PDB entry 9ERL | electron microscopy, 3.00 A resolution | chains B and G of the 6 polymer chains in the assembly

Chain B:
Name: Na(+)-translocating ferredoxin:NAD(+) oxidoreductase complex subunit B
Organism: Acetobacterium woodii DSM 1030
Notes: EC 7.2.1.2
UniProt: H6LC27 (RNFB_ACEWD); residues 1-333 here = UniProt positions 1-333
Chain sequence (333 residues; numbered 1 to 333; the number before each row is that of its first residue):
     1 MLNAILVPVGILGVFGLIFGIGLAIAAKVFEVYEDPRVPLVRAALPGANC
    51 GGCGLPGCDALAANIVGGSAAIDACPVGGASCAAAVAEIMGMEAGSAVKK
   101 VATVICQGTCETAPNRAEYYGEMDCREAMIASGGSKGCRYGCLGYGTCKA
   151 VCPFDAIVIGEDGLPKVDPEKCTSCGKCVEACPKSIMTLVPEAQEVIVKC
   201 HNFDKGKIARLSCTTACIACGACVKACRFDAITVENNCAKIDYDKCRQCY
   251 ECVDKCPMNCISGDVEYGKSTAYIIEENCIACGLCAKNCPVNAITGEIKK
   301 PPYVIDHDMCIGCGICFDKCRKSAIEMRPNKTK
Metal / ion sites: 4Fe-4S cluster Fe site 1: C50, C53, C58, C75; 4Fe-4S cluster Fe site 2: C106, C138, C200, C213; 4Fe-4S cluster Fe site 3: C125, C142, C148, C182; 4Fe-4S cluster Fe site 4: C152, C172, C175, C178; 4Fe-4S cluster Fe site 5: C217, C220, C223, C256; 4Fe-4S cluster Fe site 6: C227, C246, C252; 4Fe-4S cluster Fe site 7: C279, C282, C285, C320; 4Fe-4S cluster Fe site 8: C289, C310, C313, C316
Ligand contacts:
  - 4Fe-4S cluster (SF4), molecule 1: P46, G47, N49, C50, G51, G52, C53, C58, L61, C75, V77
  - 4Fe-4S cluster (SF4), molecule 2: A102, C152, P153, F154, A156, I157, V167, K171, C172, T173, C175, K177, C178
  - 4Fe-4S cluster (SF4), molecule 3: C106, Q107, G108, A113, K136, C138, Y140, G141, K199, C200, H201, N202, C213, T215, A216
  - 4Fe-4S cluster (SF4), molecule 4: C125, C142, L143, G144, Y145, G146, T147, C148, P165, C182, P183, K184, I186, M187
  - 4Fe-4S cluster (SF4), molecule 5: V196, C227, F229, A231, I232, I241, C246, R247, Q248, C249, Y250, E251, C252
  - 4Fe-4S cluster (SF4), molecule 6: C217, I218, A219, C220, G221, A222, C223, V234, A239, C256, P257, C260, I261
  - 4Fe-4S cluster (SF4), molecule 7: T271, C289, P290, V291, I294, C310, G312, C313, G314, I315, C316, M327
  - 4Fe-4S cluster (SF4), molecule 8: I274, C279, C282, G283, L284, C285, Y303, C320, R321, A324, I325
Curated features (UniProtKB/Swiss-Prot):
  - region: M1 to A27 (Hydrophobic)
  - binding site ([4Fe-4S] cluster): C50, C53, C58, C75, C138, C142, C148, C152, C172, C175, C178, C182, C217, C220, C223, C227, C246, C249, C252, C256 and 8 more in UniProt

Chain G:
Name: Na(+)-translocating ferredoxin:NAD(+) oxidoreductase complex subunit G
Organism: Acetobacterium woodii DSM 1030
Notes: EC 7.2.1.2
UniProt: H6LC30 (RNFG_ACEWD); numbering as in UniProt (aligned over 1-207)
Chain sequence (207 residues; each row starts with the number of its first residue):
     1 METKEKVQIDWKVVFKLGLILFVISAVAACALALTNYVTAGTIEEMNVQT
    51 NTVARQEVLPKAADFEAVPAKDVEKIASEIGMEKPEELLEVYIGKSNGEV
   101 VGYTVKTGPTSGYAGEVQVLTGISADGVITGITIIKSNETPGLGAKASGV
   151 WNDQFTGKSAKEELVVVKGTTKEGSNEIQAITGSTITSKAVTSGVNMSIQ
   201 VYQNLSK
Covalently attached groups: flavin mononucleotide (FMN) linked to T185
Ligand contacts: FMN (flavin mononucleotide): Y113, E139, T140, L143, G144, K168, G183, S184, I186, T187
Curated features (UniProtKB/Swiss-Prot):
  - modified residue: T185 (FMN phosphoryl threonine)
Reported in the primary citation:
  - mutagenesis - Y113A, T185A: abolished growth
  - mutagenesis - Y113A, T185A: abolished catalytic activity

Chain B / chain G interface:
Residue-residue contacts - 14 pairs, chain B then chain G:
  A4(B) - A33(G)
  A4(B) - Y37(G)
  I5(B) - A33(G)  hydrophobic
  I5(B) - L34(G)  hydrophobic
  P8(B) - A29(G)
  V9(B) - A26(G)
  V9(B) - A29(G)  hydrophobic
  L12(B) - S25(G)
  G13(B) - F22(G)
  G13(B) - S25(G)
  G16(B) - L21(G)
  A24(B) - L17(G)  hydrophobic
  K28(B) - D10(G)
  K28(B) - V13(G)
Interface residues without a listed pair, chain B (13 interface residues in all): M1, L17, G20, I21
Interface residues without a listed pair, chain G (15 interface residues in all): V14, G18, A28, C30

In short:
The interface between chain B and chain G involves 13 residues on one side and 15 on the other. Chain B binds
8 copies of 4Fe-4S cluster. Flavin mononucleotide is covalently linked to T185(G). The paper reports that
Y113A and T185A of chain G abolish growth; Y113A and T185A of chain G abolish catalytic activity.
Here chain B is Na(+)-translocating ferredoxin:NAD(+) oxidoreductase complex subunit B and chain G is
Na(+)-translocating ferredoxin:NAD(+) oxidoreductase complex subunit G, both from Acetobacterium woodii DSM
1030. Entry 9ERL (Cryo-EM structure of sodium pumping Rnf complex from Acetobacterium woodii in apo state) was
determined by electron microscopy together with 9ERI, 9ERJ and 9ERK from the same study.
